PDB entry 7E8D | electron microscopy, 2.80 A resolution | chains A and I of the 11 polymer chains in the assembly

Chain A:
Name: Histone H3.1
Organism: Homo sapiens
UniProtKB: P68431 (H31_HUMAN); residues 1-135 here correspond to UniProt positions 2-136 (UniProt number = residue number + 1)
Sequence (135 residues; numbered 1 to 135; the number before each row is that of its first residue):
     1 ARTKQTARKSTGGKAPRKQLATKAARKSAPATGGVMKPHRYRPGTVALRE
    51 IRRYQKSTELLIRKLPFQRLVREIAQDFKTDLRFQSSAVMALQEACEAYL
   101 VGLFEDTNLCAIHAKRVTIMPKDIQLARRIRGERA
Disordered / not traced: 1-37, 135
Construct notes: variant Met36 (Lys37 in P68431)
Swiss-Prot annotation at these positions:
  - modified residue: Arg2 (Asymmetric dimethylarginine), Thr3 (Phosphothreonine), Lys4 (Allysine), Gln5 (5-glutamyl dopamine), Thr6 (Phosphothreonine), Arg8 (Citrulline), Lys9 (N6,N6,N6-trimethyllysine), Ser10 (ADP-ribosylserine), Thr11 (Phosphothreonine), Lys14 (N6-(2-hydroxyisobutyryl)lysine), Arg17 (Asymmetric dimethylarginine), Lys18 (N6-(2-hydroxyisobutyryl)lysine), Lys23 (N6-(2-hydroxyisobutyryl)lysine), Arg26 (Citrulline), Lys27 (N6,N6,N6-trimethyllysine), Ser28 (ADP-ribosylserine), Lys37 (N6-methyllysine), Tyr41 (Phosphotyrosine), Lys56 (N6,N6,N6-trimethyllysine), Ser57 (Phosphoserine) and 7 more in UniProt
  - lipidation: Lys18 (N6-decanoyllysine)

Chain I:
Molecule: 185-nt DNA strand
Organism: synthetic construct
Sequence (185 nucleotides; row label = number of the first residue in the row; numbers below 1 keep their minus sign (DG-18 is residue -18)):
   -18 GACCCTATACGCGGCCGCCCTGGAGAATCCCGGTGCCGAGGCCGCTCAAT
    32 TGGTCGTAGACAGCTCTAGCACCGCTTAAACGCACGTACGCGCTGTCCCC
    82 CGCGTTTTAACCGCCAAGGGGATTACTCCCTAGTCTCCAGGCACGTGTCA
   132 GATATATACATCCTGTGCATGTATTGAACAGCGAC
Disordered / not traced: 154-166

How chain A and chain I interact:
Pairs across the interface - 26 pairs, chain A then chain I:
  His39(A) with DA7(I), sugar contact
  Arg40(A) with DG83(I), hydrogen bond to the base; DC84(I), hydrogen bond to the sugar
  Tyr41(A) with DA7(I), sugar contact; DA8(I), sugar contact; DG83(I), sugar contact; DC84(I), hydrogen bond to the phosphate
  Arg42(A) with DG83(I), sugar contact
  Pro43(A) with DC82(I), phosphate contact; DG83(I), sugar contact
  Gly44(A) with DC82(I), phosphate contact; DG83(I), hydrogen bond to the phosphate
  Thr45(A) with DG83(I), phosphate contact
  Val46(A) with DG83(I), hydrogen bond to the phosphate; DC84(I), phosphate contact
  Ala47(A) with DG83(I), hydrogen bond to the phosphate
  Arg49(A) with DA8(I), phosphate contact; DT9(I), phosphate contact
  Arg63(A) with DA91(I), phosphate contact; DC92(I), salt bridge to the phosphate
  Lys64(A) with DC92(I), hydrogen bond to the phosphate
  Leu65(A) with DA91(I), sugar contact; DC92(I), hydrogen bond to the phosphate
  Pro66(A) with DA91(I), phosphate contact
  Arg69(A) with DA91(I), salt bridge to the phosphate
  Arg83(A) with DG100(I), hydrogen bond to the sugar
Other interface residues (no listed pair), chain I (11 interface residues in all): DG6, DG101

Overview:
Chain A and chain I form an interface of 16 and 11 residues respectively; the contacts include 9 hydrogen
bonds and 2 salt bridges. Among the polar pairs are Arg40(A)-DG83(I), Arg40(A)-DC84(I) and Arg83(A)-DG100(I).
Here chain A is Histone H3.1 (Homo sapiens) and chain I is a 185-nt DNA strand (synthetic construct). Entry
7E8D (NSD2 E1099K mutant bound to nucleosome) was determined by electron microscopy.
